PDB entry 6XES | X-ray diffraction, 2.32 A resolution | chains A and E of the 5 polymer chains in the assembly

# Chain A
Protein: Tubulin alpha-1B chain
Source organism: Sus scrofa
UniProt: Q2XVP4 (TBA1B_PIG); residue numbers follow UniProt; this construct covers 1-438
Chain sequence (438 residues; row label = number of the first residue in the row):
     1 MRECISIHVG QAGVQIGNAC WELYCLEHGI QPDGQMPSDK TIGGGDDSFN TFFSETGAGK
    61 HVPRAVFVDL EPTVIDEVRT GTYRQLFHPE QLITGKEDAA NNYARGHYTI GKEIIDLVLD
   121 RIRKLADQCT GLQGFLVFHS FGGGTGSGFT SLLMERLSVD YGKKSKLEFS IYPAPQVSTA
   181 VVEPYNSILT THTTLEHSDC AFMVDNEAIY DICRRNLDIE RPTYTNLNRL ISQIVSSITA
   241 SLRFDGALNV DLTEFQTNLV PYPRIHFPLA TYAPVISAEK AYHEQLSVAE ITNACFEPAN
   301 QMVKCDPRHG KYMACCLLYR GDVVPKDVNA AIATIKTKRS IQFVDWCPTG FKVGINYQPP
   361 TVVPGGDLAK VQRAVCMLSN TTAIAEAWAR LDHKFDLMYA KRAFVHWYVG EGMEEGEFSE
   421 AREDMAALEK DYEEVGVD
Not modelled in the structure: 38-45, 281-282, 438
Swiss-Prot annotation at these positions:
  - motif: Met-1 to Cys-4 (MREC motif)
  - active site: Glu-254
  - binding site (GTP): Gly-10, Gln-11, Ala-12, Gln-15, Glu-71, Ala-99, Ser-140, Gly-143, Gly-144, Thr-145, Gly-146, Thr-179, Glu-183, Asn-206, Tyr-224, Asn-228, Leu-252
  - binding site (Mg(2+)): Glu-71
  - modified residue: Lys-40 (N6,N6,N6-trimethyllysine), Ser-48 (Phosphoserine), Ser-232 (Phosphoserine), Tyr-282 (3'-nitrotyrosine), Arg-339 (Omega-N-methylarginine)
  - cross-link (Glycyl lysine isopeptide (Lys-Gly)): Lys-326 (interchain with G-Cter in ubiquitin), Lys-370 (interchain with G-Cter in ubiquitin)
Residues lining bound ligands:
  - GTP (guanosine-5'-triphosphate): Gly-10, Gln-11, Ala-12, Gln-15, Ile-16, Asp-69, Asp-98, Ala-99, Ala-100, Asn-101, Ser-140, Gly-142, Gly-143, Gly-144, Thr-145, Gly-146, Ile-171, Pro-173, Val-177, Ser-178, Glu-183, Asn-206, Tyr-224, Leu-227, Asn-228, Ile-231
  - TU3 ([6-(3-hydroxy-4-methylphenyl)pyrazin-2-yl](3,4,5-trimethoxyphenyl)methanone): Asn-101, Thr-179, Ala-180, Val-181
From the paper describing this entry:
  - binding site for TU3: Asn-101, Thr-179, Ala-180, Val-181

# Chain E
Protein: Stathmin-4
Source organism: Rattus norvegicus
UniProt: P63043 (STMN4_RAT); residues 5-145 here correspond to UniProt positions 49-189 (UniProt number = residue number + 44)
Chain sequence (143 residues; each row starts with the number of its first residue):
     3 MADMEVIELN KATSGQSWEV ILKPPSFDGV PEFNASLPRR RDPSLEEIQK KLEAAEERRK
    63 YQEAELLKHL AEKREHEREV IQKAIEENNN FIKMAKEKLA QKMESNKENR EAHLAAMLER
   123 LQEKDKHAEE VRKNKELKEE ASR
Not modelled in the structure: 3-5, 34-43, 141-145
Sequence notes: initiating methionine (3); expression tag (4); engineered mutation Ala-14 (Cys58 in P63043), Trp-20 (Phe64 in P63043)
Swiss-Prot annotation at these positions:
  - modified residue: Ser-46 (Phosphoserine)

# Interface between chain A and chain E
Residue-residue contacts (80):
  Asp-46(A) / Ser-16(E)
  Tyr-108(A) / Lys-53(E)
  Tyr-108(A) / Leu-54(E)  hydrophobic
  Tyr-108(A) / Ala-57(E)  hydrophobic
  Thr-109(A) / Arg-61(E)  hydrogen bond
  Lys-112(A) / Leu-54(E)
  Lys-112(A) / Glu-55(E)
  Lys-112(A) / Glu-58(E)  salt bridge
  Leu-152(A) / Ile-50(E)  hydrophobic
  Leu-152(A) / Leu-54(E)  hydrophobic
  Glu-155(A) / Ile-50(E)
  Arg-156(A) / Leu-47(E)
  Val-159(A) / Pro-45(E)
  Val-159(A) / Leu-47(E)  hydrophobic
  Val-159(A) / Ile-50(E)  hydrophobic
  Glu-196(A) / Asp-44(E)
  His-197(A) / Pro-45(E)
  Phe-244(A) / Ser-16(E)
  Asp-245(A) / Ala-14(E)
  Asp-245(A) / Thr-15(E)  hydrogen bond
  Asp-245(A) / Ser-16(E)  hydrogen bond (backbone-backbone)
  Asp-245(A) / Gly-17(E)
  Gly-246(A) / Ala-14(E)
  Ala-247(A) / Asn-12(E)
  Ala-247(A) / Gly-17(E)
  Ala-247(A) / Gln-18(E)
  Ala-247(A) / Ser-19(E)  hydrogen bond (backbone-side chain)
  Leu-248(A) / Ser-19(E)
  Tyr-262(A) / Val-32(E)
  Tyr-262(A) / Pro-33(E)  hydrogen bond (side chain-backbone)
  Pro-325(A) / Gln-18(E)
  Pro-325(A) / Trp-20(E)  hydrophobic
  Val-328(A) / Trp-20(E)  hydrophobic
  Asn-329(A) / Met-6(E)
  Asn-329(A) / Val-8(E)
  Asn-329(A) / Trp-20(E)  hydrogen bond
  Asn-329(A) / Val-22(E)
  Ile-332(A) / Val-22(E)  hydrophobic
  Lys-336(A) / Leu-24(E)
  Asp-345(A) / Pro-27(E)
  Asp-345(A) / Ser-28(E)  hydrogen bond (backbone-backbone)
  Asp-345(A) / Phe-29(E)  hydrogen bond (backbone-backbone)
  Trp-346(A) / Pro-27(E)
  Trp-346(A) / Phe-29(E)
  Trp-346(A) / Gly-31(E)
  Trp-346(A) / Val-32(E)  hydrophobic
  Trp-346(A) / Pro-33(E)
  Cys-347(A) / Pro-27(E)
  Pro-348(A) / Lys-25(E)
  Pro-348(A) / Pro-27(E)
  Thr-349(A) / Ile-23(E)
  Thr-349(A) / Leu-24(E)  hydrogen bond (backbone-backbone)
  Thr-349(A) / Lys-25(E)  hydrogen bond (backbone-backbone)
  Gly-350(A) / Val-22(E)
  Phe-351(A) / Glu-21(E)
  Phe-351(A) / Val-22(E)  hydrogen bond (backbone-backbone)
  Lys-352(A) / Trp-20(E)
  Lys-352(A) / Glu-21(E)
  Val-353(A) / Ser-19(E)
  Val-353(A) / Trp-20(E)  hydrogen bond (backbone-backbone)
  Gly-354(A) / Gln-18(E)
  Ile-355(A) / Ser-16(E)
  Ile-355(A) / Gly-17(E)
  Ile-355(A) / Gln-18(E)  hydrogen bond (backbone-backbone)
  Ile-355(A) / Trp-20(E)  hydrophobic
  Asn-356(A) / Ser-16(E)  hydrogen bond
  Tyr-357(A) / Lys-13(E)
  Tyr-357(A) / Thr-15(E)
  Tyr-357(A) / Ser-16(E)  hydrogen bond (backbone-backbone)
  Tyr-357(A) / Gly-17(E)
  Tyr-357(A) / Gln-18(E)  hydrogen bond
  Gln-358(A) / Ser-16(E)  hydrogen bond
  Val-409(A) / Gln-64(E)  hydrogen bond (backbone-side chain)
  Gly-410(A) / Arg-61(E)
  Gly-410(A) / Gln-64(E)
  Glu-411(A) / Arg-61(E)  hydrogen bond (backbone-side chain)
  Gly-412(A) / Ala-57(E)
  Gly-412(A) / Arg-60(E)  hydrogen bond (backbone-side chain)
  Gly-412(A) / Arg-61(E)
  Glu-414(A) / Arg-60(E)  salt bridge
Interface residues without a listed pair, chain A (42 interface residues in all): His-107, Ala-333
Interface residues without a listed pair, chain E (38 interface residues in all): Leu-11, Pro-26, Ser-46, Gln-51

# In short
Chain A and chain E form an interface of 42 and 38 residues respectively, with 20 hydrogen bonds and 2 salt
bridges. Polar contacts include Lys-112(A)/Glu-58(E), Glu-414(A)/Arg-60(E) and Thr-109(A)/Arg-61(E). Chain A
binds GTP and compound TU3. From the paper: a binding site for TU3 at Asn-101(A), Thr-179(A) and Ala-180(A)
among others.
Here chain A is Tubulin alpha-1B chain (Sus scrofa) and chain E is Stathmin-4 (Rattus norvegicus). Entry 6XES
(Tubulin-RB3_SLD in complex with compound 40a) was determined by X-ray diffraction (same publication as 6XER
and 6XET).
